6ZTY - chains J and V of the 6 polymer chains in the assembly; structure by electron microscopy, 5.60 A resolution (low resolution: residue-level contacts below are approximate; hydrogen-bond / salt-bridge calls are withheld).

[Chain J]
Name: Outer capsid protein mu-1
From: Reovirus sp
Reference sequence: P11077 (MU1_REOVL); numbering as in UniProt; present here: 10-71, 97-675
Chain sequence (641 residues; row label = number of the first residue in the row; note: 25 numbers in that range are skipped by the numbering (no residue carries them; nothing is unmodelled there)):
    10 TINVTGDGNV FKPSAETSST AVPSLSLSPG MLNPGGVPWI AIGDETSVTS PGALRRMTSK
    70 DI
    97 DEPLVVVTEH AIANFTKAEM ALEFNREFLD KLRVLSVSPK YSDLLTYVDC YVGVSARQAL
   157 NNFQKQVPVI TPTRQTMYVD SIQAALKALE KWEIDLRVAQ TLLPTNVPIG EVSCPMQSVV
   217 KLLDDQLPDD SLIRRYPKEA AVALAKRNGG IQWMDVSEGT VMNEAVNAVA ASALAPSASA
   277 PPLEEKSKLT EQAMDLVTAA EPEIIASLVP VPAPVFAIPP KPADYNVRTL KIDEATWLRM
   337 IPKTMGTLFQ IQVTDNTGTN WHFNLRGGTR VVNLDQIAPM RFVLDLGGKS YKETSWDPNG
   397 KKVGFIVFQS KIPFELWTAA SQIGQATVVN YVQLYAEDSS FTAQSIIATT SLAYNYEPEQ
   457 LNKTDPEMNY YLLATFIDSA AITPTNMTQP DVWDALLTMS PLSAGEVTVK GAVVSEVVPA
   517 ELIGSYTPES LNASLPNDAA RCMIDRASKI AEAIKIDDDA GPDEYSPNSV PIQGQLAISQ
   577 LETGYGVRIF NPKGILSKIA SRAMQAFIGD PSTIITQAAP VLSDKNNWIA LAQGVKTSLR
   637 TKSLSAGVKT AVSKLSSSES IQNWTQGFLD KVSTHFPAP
Sequence notes: conflict Leu344 (Pro in P11077), Phe359 (Leu in P11077)

[Chain V]
Name: Outer capsid protein sigma-3
From: Reovirus sp
Reference sequence: P07939 (SIGM3_REOVL); numbering as in UniProt (aligned over 1-365)
Chain sequence (365 residues; row label = number of the first residue in the row):
     1 MEVCLPNGHQ IVDLINNAFE GRVSIYSAQE GWDKTISAQP DMMVCGGAVV CMHCLGVVGS
    61 LQRKLKHLPH HRCNQQIRHQ DYVDVQFADR VTAHWKRGML SFVCQMHAMM NDVSPEDLDR
   121 VRTEGGSLVE LNWLQVDPNS MFRSIHSSWT DPLQVVDDLD TKLDQYWTAL NLMIDSSDLV
   181 PNFMMRDPSH AFNGVRLEGD ARQTQFSRTF DSRSSLEWGV MVYDYSELEH DPSKGRAYRK
   241 ELVTPARDFG HFGLSHYSRA TTPILGKMPA VFSGMLTGNC KMYPFIKGTA KLKTVRKLVD
   301 SVNHAWGVEK IRYALGPGGM TGWYNRTMQQ APIVLTPAAL TMFSDTTKFG DLDYPVMIGD
   361 PMILG
Sequence notes: conflict Cys104 (Ala in P07939), Asn325 (Asp in P07939)

[Interface between chain J and chain V]
Pairs across the interface (43):
  Ile328(J) - Gln330(V)
  Asp329(J) - Gln330(V)
  Asp329(J) - Val334(V)
  Pro338(J) - Ile333(V)
  Val505(J) - Arg312(V)
  Val505(J) - Pro317(V)
  Lys506(J) - Asn7(V)
  Lys506(J) - Arg312(V)
  Lys506(J) - Tyr313(V)
  Lys506(J) - Ala314(V)
  Lys506(J) - Leu315(V)
  Lys506(J) - Gly316(V)
  Lys506(J) - Pro317(V)
  Ala508(J) - Arg312(V)
  Ala508(J) - Pro317(V)
  Val510(J) - Arg312(V)
  Glu517(J) - Tyr313(V)
  Thr523(J) - Gln10(V)
  Ser575(J) - Met1(V)
  Glu578(J) - Met1(V)
  Glu578(J) - Arg72(V)
  Thr579(J) - Arg72(V)
  Gly580(J) - His70(V)
  Gly580(J) - His71(V)
  Tyr581(J) - Leu68(V)
  Tyr581(J) - His70(V)
  Tyr581(J) - His71(V)
  Tyr581(J) - Cys73(V)
  Tyr581(J) - Gln75(V)
  Gly582(J) - Leu68(V)
  Gly582(J) - Pro69(V)
  Gly582(J) - His70(V)
  Gly582(J) - His71(V)
  Val583(J) - Leu68(V)
  Val583(J) - His70(V)
  Arg584(J) - His70(V)
  Gln613(J) - Cys4(V)
  Gln613(J) - Val57(V)
  Ala614(J) - Arg63(V)
  Pro616(J) - Arg63(V)
  Ser619(J) - Glu2(V)
  Asp620(J) - Glu2(V)
  Lys621(J) - Glu2(V)
Interface residues without a listed pair, chain J (28 interface residues in all): Gly507, Val514, Ser526, Ala615, Asn622
Interface residues without a listed pair, chain V (24 interface residues in all): Lys310

[Summary]
Chain J and chain V form an interface of 28 and 24 residues respectively.
Here chain J is Outer capsid protein mu-1 and chain V is Outer capsid protein sigma-3, both from Reovirus sp.
Entry 6ZTY (Assembly intermediates of orthoreovirus captured in the cell) was determined by electron
microscopy (same publication as 6XF7, 6XF8, 6ZTS and 6ZTZ).
